3GZU - chains A and B of the 15 polymer chains in the assembly; structure by electron microscopy, 3.80 A resolution.

Chain A (and B):
Name: Inner capsid protein VP2
Organism: Rotavirus A
Notes: fragment: vp2; chain B of this document is another copy of the same molecule, construct and numbering; everything in this record applies to it too
UniProtKB: B2BMF8 (B2BMF8_9REOV); residues 81-880 here = UniProt positions 81-880
Amino-acid sequence (800 residues; numbered 81 to 880; the number before each row is that of its first residue):
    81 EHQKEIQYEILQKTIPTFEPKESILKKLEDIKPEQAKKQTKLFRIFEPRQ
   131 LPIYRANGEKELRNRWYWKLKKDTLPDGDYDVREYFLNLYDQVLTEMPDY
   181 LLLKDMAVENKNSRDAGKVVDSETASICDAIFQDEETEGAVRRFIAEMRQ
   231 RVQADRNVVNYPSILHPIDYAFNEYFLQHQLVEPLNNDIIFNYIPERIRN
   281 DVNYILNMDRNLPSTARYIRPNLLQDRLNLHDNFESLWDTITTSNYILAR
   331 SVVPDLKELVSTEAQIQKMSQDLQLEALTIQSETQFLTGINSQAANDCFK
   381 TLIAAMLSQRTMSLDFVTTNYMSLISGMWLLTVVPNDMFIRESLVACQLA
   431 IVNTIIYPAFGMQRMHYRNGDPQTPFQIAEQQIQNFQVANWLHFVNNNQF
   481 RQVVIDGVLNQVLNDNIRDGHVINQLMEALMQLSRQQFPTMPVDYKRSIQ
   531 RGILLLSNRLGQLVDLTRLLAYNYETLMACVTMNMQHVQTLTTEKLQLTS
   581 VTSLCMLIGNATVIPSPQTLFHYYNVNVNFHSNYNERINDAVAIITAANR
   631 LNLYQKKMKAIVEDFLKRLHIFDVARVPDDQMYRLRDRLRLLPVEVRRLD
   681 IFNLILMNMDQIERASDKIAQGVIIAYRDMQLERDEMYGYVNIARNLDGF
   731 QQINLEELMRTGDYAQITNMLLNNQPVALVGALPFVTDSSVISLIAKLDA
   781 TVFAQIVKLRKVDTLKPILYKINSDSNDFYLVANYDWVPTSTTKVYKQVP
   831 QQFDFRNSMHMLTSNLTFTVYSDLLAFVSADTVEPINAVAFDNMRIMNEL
Disordered / not traced: 81-99 (chain B: fully traced)
UniProt features mapped onto this chain:
  - region (Hydrophobic): L394 to V414, E422 to M442
  - site (Interaction with the intermediate capsid protein VP6): A220, F224, M228, M839, M841

Chain A / chain B interface:
Contacting residue pairs (46; chain A residue first):
  N313(A) - L534(B)
  N313(A) - N538(B)  hydrogen bond
  E315(A) - R531(B)  salt bridge
  S316(A) - K348(B)  hydrogen bond
  S316(A) - D352(B)  hydrogen bond
  R421(A) - V523(B)
  E422(A) - D524(B)
  D451(A) - P522(B)
  P452(A) - T520(B)
  P452(A) - M521(B)
  P452(A) - P522(B)
  Q569(A) - R531(B)
  T570(A) - R531(B)
  L571(A) - Q351(B)
  L571(A) - Q354(B)
  L571(A) - R527(B)
  L571(A) - R531(B)
  Y634(A) - R875(B)  hydrogen bond (backbone-side chain)
  Y634(A) - L880(B)
  K637(A) - N590(B)
  K637(A) - L880(B)
  M638(A) - L880(B)  hydrogen bond (backbone-backbone)
  A655(A) - A344(B)
  R656(A) - E343(B)
  R656(A) - Q347(B)
  P658(A) - Q345(B)
  P658(A) - K348(B)
  D659(A) - V340(B)
  D659(A) - R539(B)
  D660(A) - Q345(B)
  D660(A) - R539(B)  salt bridge
  D660(A) - Q542(B)
  Q661(A) - K348(B)
  Q661(A) - N538(B)  hydrogen bond
  Y663(A) - Q542(B)
  Y663(A) - N590(B)
  Y663(A) - E879(B)  hydrogen bond (side chain-backbone)
  Y663(A) - L880(B)  hydrogen bond (side chain-backbone)
  R664(A) - N538(B)
  R666(A) - E879(B)  salt bridge
  R666(A) - L880(B)
  R740(A) - V863(B)
  G742(A) - I285(B)
  Y744(A) - V282(B)
  R790(A) - N287(B)  hydrogen bond
  R790(A) - D289(B)  salt bridge
Other interface residues (no listed pair), chain A (28 interface residues in all): D667, T741
Other interface residues (no listed pair), chain B (32 interface residues in all): M288, E338, S537

In short:
Chain A and chain B form an interface of 28 and 32 residues respectively, with 9 hydrogen bonds and 4 salt
bridges. Polar pairs include E315(A)-R531(B), D660(A)-R539(B) and R666(A)-E879(B).
Chain A and chain B are both Inner capsid protein VP2 (Rotavirus A); the structure, VP7 recoated rotavirus
DLP, was determined by electron microscopy, deposited together with 3GZT.
